9B0T - chains A and E of the 8 polymer chains in the assembly; structure by electron microscopy, 2.30 A resolution.

== Chain A (and E) ==
Molecule: Creatine kinase U-type, mitochondrial
Organism: Homo sapiens
Notes: EC 2.7.3.2; chain E of this document is another copy of the same molecule, construct and numbering; everything in this record applies to it too
UniProtKB: P12532 (KCRU_HUMAN); residues 1-379 here correspond to UniProt positions 39-417 (UniProt number = residue number + 38)
Sequence (418 residues; each row starts with the number of its first residue; numbers below 1 keep their minus sign (Met-27 is residue -27)):
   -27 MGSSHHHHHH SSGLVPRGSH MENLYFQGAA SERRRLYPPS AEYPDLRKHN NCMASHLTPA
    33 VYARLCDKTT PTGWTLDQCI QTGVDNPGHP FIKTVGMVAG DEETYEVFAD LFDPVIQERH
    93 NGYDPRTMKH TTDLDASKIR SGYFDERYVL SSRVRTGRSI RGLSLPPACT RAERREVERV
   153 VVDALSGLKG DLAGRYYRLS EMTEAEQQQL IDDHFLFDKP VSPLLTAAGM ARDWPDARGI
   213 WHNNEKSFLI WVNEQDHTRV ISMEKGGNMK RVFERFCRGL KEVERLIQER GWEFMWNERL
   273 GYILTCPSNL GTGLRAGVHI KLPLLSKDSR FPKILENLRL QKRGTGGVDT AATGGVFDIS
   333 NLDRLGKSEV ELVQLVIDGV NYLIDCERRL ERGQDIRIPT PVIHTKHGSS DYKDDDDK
Unresolved in the structure: -27 to 2, 362-390
Sequence notes: expression tag (-27 to 0, 380-390); engineered mutation Gln227 (Glu265 in P12532)
Small-molecule neighbours:
  - ADP (adenosine-5'-diphosphate): Ser123, Arg125, Arg127, Ile183, His186, Leu188, Trp223, Arg231, Met235, Arg287, Gly289, Val290, His291, Arg315, Gly318, Gly319, Val320, Asp330
  - creatine (CRN; N-[(E)-amino(imino)methyl]-N-methylglycine): Lys65, Thr66, Val67, Leu197, Cys278, Ser280, Val320
Swiss-Prot annotation at these positions:
  - region: Ala2 to Ala26 (Cardiolipin-binding)
  - binding site (ATP): Ser123 to Arg127, His186, Arg231, Arg287, Arg315 to Val320, Asp330
  - modified residue: Ser113 (Phosphoserine), Ser158 (Phosphoserine), Thr175 (Phosphothreonine), Ser194 (Phosphoserine), Thr317 (Phosphothreonine)
What the authors report for this chain:
  - mutagenesis - H61A, H61K, E227Q: decreased binding to pCr
  - mutagenesis - H61A, E227Q: decreased binding to ADP
  - mutagenesis - H61A, H61K, D321N: unchanged catalytic activity
  - mutagenesis - E226A: decreased catalytic activity
  - mutagenesis - H61A, H61K, E226A, D321N: decreased binding to creatine

== How chain A and chain E interact ==
Contacting residue pairs (20; chain A residue first):
  Ser3(A) - Asp39(E)  hydrogen bond (backbone-backbone)
  Ser3(A) - Lys40(E)
  Arg6(A) - Leu8(E)
  Arg6(A) - Tyr9(E)
  Arg6(A) - Cys38(E)  hydrogen bond
  Arg7(A) - Leu8(E)
  Arg7(A) - Tyr9(E)  hydrogen bond (backbone-backbone)
  Leu8(A) - Arg6(E)
  Leu8(A) - Arg7(E)
  Leu8(A) - Leu8(E)  hydrophobic
  Leu8(A) - Tyr9(E)
  Tyr9(A) - Arg6(E)
  Tyr9(A) - Arg7(E)  hydrogen bond (backbone-backbone)
  Tyr9(A) - Leu8(E)
  Tyr9(A) - Tyr9(E)  hydrophobic
  Tyr9(A) - Pro10(E)
  Pro10(A) - Tyr9(E)
  Cys38(A) - Arg6(E)  hydrogen bond
  Asp39(A) - Ser3(E)  hydrogen bond (backbone-backbone)
  Lys40(A) - Ser3(E)
Interface residues without a listed pair, chain A (11 interface residues in all): Thr41, Thr47
Interface residues without a listed pair, chain E (11 interface residues in all): Thr41, Thr47

== Overview ==
Chain A and chain E each contribute 11 residues to their interface, with 6 hydrogen bonds. Polar contacts
include Arg6(A)-Cys38(E), Ser3(A)-Asp39(E) and Arg7(A)-Tyr9(E). Chain A binds creatine and ADP. From the
paper: H61A, H61K and E226A of chain A, among others, reduce binding to creatine; H61A, H61K and E227Q of
chain A reduce binding to pCr.
Chain A and chain E are both Creatine kinase U-type, mitochondrial (Homo sapiens); the structure, Cryo-EM
structure of E227Q variant of uMtCK1 in complex with transition state analog, was determined by electron
microscopy together with 9B04, 9B05, 9B0U, 9B14 and 9B16 from the same study.
